7YK5 - chains J and i of the 28 polymer chains in the assembly; structure by electron microscopy, 2.00 A resolution.

== Chain J ==
Protein: Multifunctional fusion protein
Source organism: Phaeodactylum tricornutum
UniProt: A0A6B9XNC0 (A0A6B9XNC0_PHATR); residue numbers follow UniProt; this construct covers 1-139
Sequence (139 residues; numbered 1 to 139; the number before each row is that of its first residue):
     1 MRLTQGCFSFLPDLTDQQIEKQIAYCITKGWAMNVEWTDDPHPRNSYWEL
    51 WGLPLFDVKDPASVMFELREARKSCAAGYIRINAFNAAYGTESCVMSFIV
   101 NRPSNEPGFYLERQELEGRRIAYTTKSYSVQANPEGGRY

== Chain i ==
Protein: PYCO1 SSU binding motif
Source organism: Phaeodactylum tricornutum
Sequence (8 residues; numbered 72 to 79; the number before each row is that of its first residue):
    72 KWSPRGGS

== Interface between chain J and chain i ==
Residue-residue contacts (7):
  Asn105(J) - Ser79(i)  hydrogen bond (side chain-backbone)
  Ala132(J) - Arg76(i)
  Ala132(J) - Gly78(i)
  Asn133(J) - Trp73(i)  hydrogen bond (side chain-backbone)
  Asn133(J) - Ser74(i)  hydrogen bond (side chain-backbone)
  Asn133(J) - Gly77(i)
  Gly137(J) - Ser74(i)  hydrogen bond (backbone-side chain)
Interface residues without a listed pair, chain J (6 interface residues in all): Ser129, Arg138
From the paper, about this interface:
  - interface residues, chain J: Asn105(J), Gly137(J)

== In short ==
Chain J and chain i each contribute 6 residues to their interface; the contacts include 4 hydrogen bonds.
Among the polar pairs are Asn105(J)-Ser79(i), Asn133(J)-Trp73(i) and Asn133(J)-Ser74(i). From the paper:
interface residues Asn105(J) and Gly137(J).
Chain J is Multifunctional fusion protein and chain i is PYCO1 SSU binding motif, both from Phaeodactylum
tricornutum; the structure, Rubisco from Phaeodactylum tricornutum bound to PYCO1(452-592), was determined by
electron microscopy.
